Entry 8RO5 (X-ray diffraction, 1.70 A resolution); this record covers chains B and A.

Chain B:
Protein: Chains: B
Organism: Homo sapiens
Chain sequence (241 residues; row label = number of the first residue in the row):
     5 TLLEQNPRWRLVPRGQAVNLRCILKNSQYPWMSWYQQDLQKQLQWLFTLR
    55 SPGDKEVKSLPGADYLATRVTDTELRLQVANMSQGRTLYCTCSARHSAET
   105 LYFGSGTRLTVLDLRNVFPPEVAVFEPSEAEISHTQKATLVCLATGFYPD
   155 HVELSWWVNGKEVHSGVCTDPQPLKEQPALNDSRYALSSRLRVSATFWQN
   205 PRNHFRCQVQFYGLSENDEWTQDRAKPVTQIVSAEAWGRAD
Disulfides: Cys26-Cys94, Cys146-Cys211

Chain A:
Protein: Chains: A
Organism: Homo sapiens
Chain sequence (203 residues; row label = number of the first residue in the row):
     3 DSVTQKEGLVTLTEGLPVMLNCTYQTIYSNAFLFWYVHYLNESPRLLLKS
    53 STDNKRTEHQGFHATLHKSSSSFHLHKSSAQLSDSALYYCALSEGGNYKY
   103 VFGAGTRLKVIAHIQNPDPAVYQLRDSKSSDKSVCLFTDFDSQTNVSQSK
   153 DSDVYITDKCVLDMRSMDFKSNSAVAWSNKSDFACANAFNNSIIPEDTFF
   203 PSP
Disulfides: Cys24-Cys92, Cys137-Cys187

Interface between chain B and chain A:
Inter-chain disulfides: Cys172(B)-Cys162(A)
Contacting residue pairs (95; chain B residue first):
  Trp35(B) with Tyr100(A), hydrophobic
  Tyr39(B) with Lys101(A); Tyr102(A), hydrogen bond (side chain-backbone); Phe104(A), hydrophobic
  Gln41(B) with His40(A); Tyr91(A), hydrogen bond
  Lys45(B) with Leu89(A); Tyr91(A)
  Gln46(B) with Phe104(A), hydrogen bond (side chain-backbone); Gly105(A); Ala106(A)
  Leu47(B) with Tyr91(A), hydrophobic; Phe104(A), hydrophobic
  Trp49(B) with Tyr100(A); Lys101(A)
  Thr52(B) with Tyr100(A)
  Tyr93(B) with His40(A), hydrogen bond; Ser45(A); Pro46(A)
  His100(B) with Gly97(A), hydrogen bond (side chain-backbone); Asn99(A); Tyr100(A)
  Ser101(B) with Ser95(A); Glu96(A); Gly97(A)
  Ala102(B) with Phe34(A), hydrophobic; Ser95(A), hydrogen bond (backbone-side chain)
  Glu103(B) with Phe36(A); Tyr102(A), hydrogen bond (backbone-side chain)
  Thr104(B) with Tyr38(A); Leu48(A); Lys51(A), hydrogen bond
  Leu105(B) with Tyr38(A), hydrogen bond (backbone-side chain); Tyr102(A), hydrophobic
  Phe107(B) with Tyr38(A), hydrophobic; Pro46(A); Phe104(A), hydrophobic
  Gly108(B) with Ser45(A), hydrogen bond (backbone-side chain)
  Ser109(B) with Ser45(A), hydrogen bond (backbone-side chain)
  Ala127(B) with Lys134(A)
  Val128(B) with Asp128(A); Ser129(A), hydrogen bond (backbone-backbone)
  Phe129(B) with Leu126(A); Arg127(A); Asp128(A); Lys134(A); Ser135(A); Val136(A), hydrophobic
  Glu130(B) with Leu126(A); Arg127(A), hydrogen bond (backbone-backbone); Ser129(A)
  Ser132(B) with Tyr124(A); Gln125(A)
  Ala134(B) with Tyr124(A); Pro203(A), hydrophobic
  Glu135(B) with Tyr124(A)
  His138(B) with Asp120(A), salt bridge; Tyr124(A); Phe201(A)
  Thr139(B) with Tyr124(A); Asp141(A)
  Lys141(B) with Asp170(A), hydrogen bond (side chain-backbone); Phe171(A)
  Thr143(B) with Leu126(A); Leu138(A)
  Val145(B) with Leu126(A), hydrophobic
  Leu147(B) with Val136(A), hydrophobic; Trp179(A), hydrophobic
  Gly170(B) with Leu164(A); Met166(A), hydrogen bond (backbone-side chain)
  Val171(B) with Leu164(A)
  Cys172(B) with Cys162(A), disulfide; Val163(A), hydrogen bond (side chain-backbone); Leu164(A)
  Thr173(B) with Cys162(A), hydrogen bond (backbone-side chain)
  Asp174(B) with Thr159(A)
  Leu178(B) with Ile158(A)
  Glu180(B) with Tyr157(A)
  Ala190(B) with Trp179(A), hydrophobic
  Ser192(B) with Thr159(A)
  Arg194(B) with Thr159(A), hydrogen bond; Asp160(A); Cys162(A); Ser175(A), hydrogen bond; Ala176(A); Val177(A)
  Arg196(B) with Asp141(A), salt bridge; Leu164(A); Phe171(A); Ser173(A), hydrogen bond
  Val197(B) with Phe171(A)
  Ser198(B) with Phe171(A)
  Glu239(B) with Ser129(A), hydrogen bond (backbone-side chain); Lys130(A)
  Ala240(B) with Ser129(A)
Other interface residues (no listed pair), chain B (52 interface residues in all): Gly110, Pro131, Thr149, Glu157, Ser169, Pro175
Other interface residues (no listed pair), chain A (55 interface residues in all): Leu42, Asn43, Glu44, Thr140, Ser154

Overview:
The interface between chain B and chain A involves 52 residues on one side and 55 on the other; the contacts
include 1 disulfide bond, 21 hydrogen bonds and 2 salt bridges. Polar pairs include His138(B)-Asp120(A),
Arg196(B)-Asp141(A) and Tyr39(B)-Tyr102(A).
Chain B is Chains: B and chain A is Chains: A, both from Homo sapiens; the structure, HLA-A3 restricted
mG12V-TCR, was determined by X-ray diffraction (same publication as 8RNI, 8VJZ and 8RRO).
